PDB entry 5YCO | X-ray diffraction, 2.20 A resolution | chains C and F of the 4 polymer chains in the assembly

Chain C:
Protein: Proliferating cell nuclear antigen
Organism: Homo sapiens
UniProt: P12004 (PCNA_HUMAN); numbering as in UniProt (aligned over 1-261)
Chain sequence (269 residues; row label = number of the first residue in the row):
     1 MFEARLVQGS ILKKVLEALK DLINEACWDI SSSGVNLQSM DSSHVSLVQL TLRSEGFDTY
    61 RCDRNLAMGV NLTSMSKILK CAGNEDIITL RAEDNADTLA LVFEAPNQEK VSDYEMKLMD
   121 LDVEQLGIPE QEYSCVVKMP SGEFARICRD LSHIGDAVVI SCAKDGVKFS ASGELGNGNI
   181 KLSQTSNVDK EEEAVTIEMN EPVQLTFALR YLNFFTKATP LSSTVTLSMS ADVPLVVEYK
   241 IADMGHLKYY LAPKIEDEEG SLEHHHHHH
Disordered / not traced: 186-192, 256-269
Sequence notes: expression tag (262-269)
Swiss-Prot annotation at these positions:
  - DNA-binding region: R61 to K80
  - modified residue: K14 (N6-acetyllysine), K77 (N6-acetyllysine), K80 (N6-acetyllysine), Y211 (Phosphotyrosine), K248 (N6-acetyllysine)
  - cross-link (Glycyl lysine isopeptide (Lys-Gly)): K164 (interchain with G-Cter in SUMO2), K254 (interchain with G-Cter in SUMO2)
  - natural variant: S228 (S228I: In ATLD2)
  - mutagenesis: K13 (K13R: Inhibits acetylation, recruitment to DNA damage sites, inducible ubiquitination and protein degradation, DNA replication and repair synthesis efficiencies, but homotrimer formation, nuclear ...), K14 (K14R: Inhibits acetylation, recruitment to DNA damage sites, inducible ubiquitination and protein degradation, DNA replication and repair synthesis efficiencies, but homotrimer formation, nuclear ...), K20 (K20R: Inhibits acetylation, recruitment to DNA damage sites, inducible ubiquitination and protein degradation, DNA replication and repair synthesis efficiencies, but homotrimer formation, nuclear ...), M40 (M40A: Complete loss of interaction with UHRF2), S43 to V45 (No effect on POLD3-binding. Impairs binding to ALKBH2), K77 (K77A: Inhibits recruitment to DNA damage sites, but nuclear localization is similar as the wild-type; in association with A-80 ...), K80 (K80A: Inhibits recruitment to DNA damage sites, but nuclear localization is similar as the wild-type; in association with A-77 ...), Q125 to I128 (Strong decrease in POLD3-binding. Impairs binding to ALKBH2), I128 (I128A: Complete loss of interaction with UHRF2), K164 (K164R: Abolishes ubiquitination. No effect on interaction with SHPRH), V188 to K190 (No effect on POLD3-binding. No effect on ALKBH2-binding), Y211 (Y211F: Alters chromatin-associated PCNA stability and its function in DNA replication and repair), 3 further mutagenesis entries in UniProt

Chain F:
Protein: E3 ubiquitin-protein ligase UHRF2
Notes: EC 2.3.2.27
UniProt: Q96PU4 (UHRF2_HUMAN); residue numbers follow UniProt; this construct covers 784-800
Chain sequence (17 residues; numbered 784 to 800; the number before each row is that of its first residue):
   784 NEILQTLLDL FFPGYSK
Disordered / not traced: 784-787, 796-800

Interface between chain C and chain F:
Contacting residue pairs (28):
  M40(C) - L791(F)  hydrophobic
  M40(C) - D792(F)
  S43(C) - L790(F)
  H44(C) - L790(F)
  H44(C) - L791(F)  hydrogen bond (backbone-backbone)
  H44(C) - D792(F)  salt bridge
  V45(C) - Q788(F)
  V45(C) - L790(F)  hydrophobic
  V45(C) - L791(F)
  S46(C) - L791(F)
  L47(C) - L791(F)
  G127(C) - F795(F)
  I128(C) - F795(F)  hydrophobic
  P129(C) - F795(F)
  Q131(C) - F795(F)
  A208(C) - Q788(F)
  D232(C) - F794(F)
  P234(C) - L791(F)  hydrophobic
  P234(C) - F794(F)  hydrophobic
  P234(C) - F795(F)  hydrophobic
  A252(C) - Q788(F)  hydrogen bond (backbone-side chain)
  A252(C) - T789(F)
  A252(C) - F794(F)  hydrophobic
  P253(C) - Q788(F)
  P253(C) - T789(F)  hydrogen bond (backbone-side chain)
  P253(C) - F794(F)
  K254(C) - Q788(F)
  I255(C) - T789(F)
Also at the interface, not in a pair above, chain C (19 interface residues in all): V233, Y250

Overview:
19 residues of chain C face 7 of chain F across their interface; the contacts include 3 hydrogen bonds and 1
salt bridge. Polar pairs include H44(C)-D792(F), A252(C)-Q788(F) and P253(C)-T789(F). From UniProt: 23
mutagenesis sites on chain C.
Chain C is Proliferating cell nuclear antigen (Homo sapiens) and chain F is E3 ubiquitin-protein ligase UHRF2;
the structure, Complex structure of PCNA with UHRF2, was determined by X-ray diffraction.
